PDB entry 4ELW | X-ray diffraction, 2.55 A resolution | chains A and D of the 6 polymer chains in the assembly

[Chain A (and D)]
Protein: 1,4-Dihydroxy-2-naphthoyl-CoA synthase
From: Escherichia coli
Notes: EC 4.1.3.36; chain D of this document is another copy of the same molecule, construct and numbering; everything in this record applies to it too
UniProt: P0ABU0 (MENB_ECOLI); residues 1-285 here = UniProt positions 1-285
Amino-acid sequence (285 residues; row label = number of the first residue in the row):
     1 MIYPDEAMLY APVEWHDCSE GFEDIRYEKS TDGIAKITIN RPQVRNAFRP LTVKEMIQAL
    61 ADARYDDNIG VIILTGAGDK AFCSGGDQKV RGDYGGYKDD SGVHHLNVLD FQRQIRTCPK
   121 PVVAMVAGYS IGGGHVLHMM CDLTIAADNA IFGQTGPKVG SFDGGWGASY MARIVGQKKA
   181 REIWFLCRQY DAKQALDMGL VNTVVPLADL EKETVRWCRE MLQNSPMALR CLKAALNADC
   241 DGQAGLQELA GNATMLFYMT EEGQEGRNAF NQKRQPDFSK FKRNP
Disordered / not traced: 1-3, 90-104 (chain D: 1-3, 89-105)
Ligand contacts: succinic acid (SIN): Ala-172, Arg-173, Ile-174, Val-175, Gly-176
Curated features (UniProtKB/Swiss-Prot):
  - binding site (substrate): Arg-45, Ser-84 to Lys-89, Tyr-97, Tyr-129 to Gly-133, Thr-155, Ser-161, Tyr-258, Lys-273
  - binding site (hydrogencarbonate): Gln-154 to Gly-156
  - site (Important for catalysis): Tyr-97, Tyr-258
  - mutagenesis: Lys-89 (K89A: Strongly decreases affinity for substrate and DHNA-CoA synthase activity), Arg-91 (R91A: Loss of DHNA-CoA synthase activity), Tyr-97 (Y97F: Loss of DHNA-CoA synthase activity), Gln-154 (Q154A: Reduces the specific DHNA-CoA synthase activity by 15-fold, whereas its affinity for hydrogencarbonate is reduced by 36-fold), Gly-156 (G156D: Loss of DHNA-CoA synthase activity), Trp-184 (W184F: Reduces the specific DHNA-CoA synthase activity by 530-fold, whereas its affinity for hydrogencarbonate is reduced by 20-fold), Arg-267 (R267A: Strongly decreases affinity for substrate and DHNA-CoA synthase activity), Phe-270 (F270A: Strongly decreases affinity for substrate and DHNA-CoA synthase activity), Lys-273 (K273A: Impairs protein folding)

[Interface between chain A and chain D]
Residue-residue contacts - 56 pairs, chain A then chain D:
  Pro-157(A) / Asn-224(D)
  Pro-157(A) / Ser-225(D)  hydrogen bond (backbone-backbone)
  Pro-157(A) / Ala-228(D)  hydrophobic
  Pro-157(A) / Leu-229(D)  hydrophobic
  Pro-157(A) / Leu-232(D)  hydrophobic
  Lys-158(A) / Pro-4(D)
  Lys-158(A) / Asn-224(D)  hydrogen bond
  Ser-161(A) / Ala-228(D)
  Phe-162(A) / Cys-231(D)  hydrophobic
  Phe-162(A) / Leu-232(D)  hydrophobic
  Asp-163(A) / Leu-232(D)
  Gly-164(A) / Ala-235(D)
  Ala-168(A) / Leu-236(D)
  Ser-169(A) / Asp-239(D)
  Arg-173(A) / Arg-173(D)
  Arg-173(A) / Asp-239(D)  salt bridge
  Gly-176(A) / Arg-173(D)
  Gln-177(A) / Tyr-170(D)
  Gln-177(A) / Arg-173(D)  hydrogen bond (backbone-backbone)
  Gln-177(A) / Leu-236(D)  hydrogen bond (side chain-backbone)
  Gln-177(A) / Cys-240(D)  hydrogen bond
  Lys-178(A) / His-138(D)  hydrogen bond (side chain-backbone)
  Lys-178(A) / Met-139(D)
  Lys-178(A) / Cys-141(D)  hydrogen bond (side chain-backbone)
  Lys-178(A) / Asp-142(D)
  Lys-178(A) / Leu-143(D)
  Lys-178(A) / Thr-144(D)  hydrogen bond
  Lys-178(A) / Ile-174(D)
  Lys-178(A) / Gly-199(D)
  Lys-178(A) / Leu-200(D)
  Lys-178(A) / Asn-202(D)  hydrogen bond (backbone-side chain)
  Lys-179(A) / Asn-202(D)
  Ala-180(A) / Leu-236(D)  hydrophobic
  Arg-181(A) / Asp-142(D)  salt bridge
  Arg-181(A) / Leu-143(D)
  Arg-181(A) / Tyr-170(D)  hydrogen bond
  Arg-181(A) / Lys-233(D)
  Arg-181(A) / Leu-236(D)
  Arg-181(A) / Asn-237(D)  hydrogen bond
  Glu-182(A) / Leu-143(D)
  Glu-182(A) / Asn-202(D)  hydrogen bond
  Glu-182(A) / Trp-217(D)
  Trp-184(A) / Leu-232(D)  hydrophobic
  Phe-185(A) / Asp-142(D)
  Phe-185(A) / Met-221(D)
  Phe-185(A) / Asn-224(D)  hydrogen bond (backbone-side chain)
  Phe-185(A) / Leu-229(D)  hydrophobic
  Phe-185(A) / Lys-233(D)
  Leu-186(A) / Leu-143(D)  hydrophobic
  Leu-186(A) / Trp-217(D)  hydrophobic
  Leu-186(A) / Glu-220(D)
  Leu-186(A) / Met-221(D)  hydrophobic
  Leu-186(A) / Asn-224(D)
  Arg-188(A) / Arg-216(D)
  Arg-188(A) / Trp-217(D)
  Arg-188(A) / Glu-220(D)  salt bridge
Other interface residues (no listed pair), chain A (23 interface residues in all): Gly-160, Ala-172, Cys-187
Other interface residues (no listed pair), chain D (32 interface residues in all): Arg-116, Pro-121, Gln-223

[Summary]
The interface between chain A and chain D involves 23 residues on one side and 32 on the other, with 13
hydrogen bonds and 3 salt bridges. Polar contacts include Arg-173(A)/Asp-239(D), Arg-181(A)/Asp-142(D) and
Arg-188(A)/Glu-220(D). Bound to chain A: succinic acid.
Chain A and chain D are both 1,4-Dihydroxy-2-naphthoyl-CoA synthase (Escherichia coli); the structure,
Structure of E. coli. 1,4-dihydroxy-2- naphthoyl coenzyme A synthases (MENB) in complex with nitrate, was
determined by X-ray diffraction together with 4EML, 4ELS and 4ELX from the same study.
